PDB entry 4Y7Y | X-ray diffraction, 2.40 A resolution | chains H and I of the 32 polymer chains in the assembly

# Chain H
Protein: Proteasome subunit beta type-2
Organism: Saccharomyces cerevisiae (strain ATCC 204508 / S288c)
Notes: EC 3.4.25.1
Reference sequence: P25043 (PSB2_YEAST); residues 1-232 here correspond to UniProt positions 30-261 (UniProt number = residue number + 29)
Amino-acid sequence (232 residues; row label = number of the first residue in the row):
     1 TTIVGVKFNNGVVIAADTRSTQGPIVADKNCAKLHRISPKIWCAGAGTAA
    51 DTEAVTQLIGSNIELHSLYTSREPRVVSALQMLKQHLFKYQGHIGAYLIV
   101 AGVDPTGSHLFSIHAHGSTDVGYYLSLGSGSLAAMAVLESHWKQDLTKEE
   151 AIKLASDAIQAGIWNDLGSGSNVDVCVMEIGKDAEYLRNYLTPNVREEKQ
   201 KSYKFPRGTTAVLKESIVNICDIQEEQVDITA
Not modelled in the structure: 223-232
UniProt features mapped onto this chain:
  - active site: Thr-1 (Nucleophile)

# Chain I
Protein: Proteasome subunit beta type-3
Organism: Saccharomyces cerevisiae (strain ATCC 204508 / S288c)
Notes: EC 3.4.25.1
Reference sequence: P25451 (PSB3_YEAST); residues 0-204 here correspond to UniProt positions 1-205 (UniProt number = residue number + 1)
Amino-acid sequence (205 residues; row label = number of the first residue in the row; numbering starts at 0):
     0 MSDPSSINGGIVVAMTGKDCVAIACDLRLGSQSLGVSNKFEKIFHYGHVF
    50 LGITGLATDVTTLNEMFRYKTNLYKLKEERAIEPETFTQLVSSSLYERRF
   100 GPYFVGPVVAGINSKSGKPFIAGFDLIGCIDEAKDFIVSGTASDQLFGMC
   150 ESLYEPNLEPEDLFETISQALLNAADRDALSGWGAVVYIIKKDEVVKRYL
   200 KMRQD
Not modelled in the structure: 0
Ion coordination: Mg2+ site 1: Ala-174, Asp-177, Ser-180; Mg2+ site 2: Asp-204 (shared with 3 residues of chain Y)
UniProt features mapped onto this chain:
  - modified residue: Ser-30 (Phosphoserine)
  - cross-link: Lys-69 (Glycyl lysine isopeptide (Lys-Gly) (interchain with G-Cter in ubiquitin))

# Interface between chain H and chain I
Residue-residue contacts (56; chain H residue first):
  Ile-25(H) with Asp-143(I); Phe-146(I), hydrophobic
  Ala-27(H) with Asp-130(I)
  Asp-28(H) with Asp-130(I); Glu-131(I)
  Lys-29(H) with Glu-150(I), salt bridge
  Ala-49(H) with Cys-128(I), hydrophobic
  Ala-50(H) with Tyr-95(I); Ile-126(I), hydrophobic; Cys-128(I), hydrophobic
  Asp-51(H) with Tyr-95(I), hydrogen bond; Arg-98(I), salt bridge
  Ala-54(H) with Tyr-95(I)
  Tyr-90(H) with Phe-99(I), hydrophobic
  His-93(H) with Arg-98(I), hydrogen bond (backbone-side chain); Phe-99(I)
  Ile-94(H) with Phe-99(I), hydrophobic
  Arg-196(H) with Glu-150(I), salt bridge
  Lys-199(H) with Glu-150(I), hydrogen bond (side chain-backbone); Ser-151(I), hydrogen bond (side chain-backbone); Tyr-153(I), hydrogen bond (side chain-backbone)
  Ser-202(H) with Glu-154(I), hydrogen bond
  Tyr-203(H) with Ser-151(I); Leu-152(I), hydrophobic
  Lys-204(H) with Glu-154(I); Asp-161(I)
  Phe-205(H) with Leu-152(I), hydrophobic; Gln-168(I)
  Arg-207(H) with Glu-160(I); Asp-161(I), salt bridge
  Gly-208(H) with Glu-164(I), hydrogen bond (backbone-side chain)
  Thr-209(H) with Glu-164(I)
  Thr-210(H) with Glu-164(I), hydrogen bond; Ser-167(I); Gln-168(I), hydrogen bond; Leu-199(I)
  Ala-211(H) with Leu-199(I); Lys-200(I), hydrogen bond (backbone-backbone)
  Val-212(H) with Phe-163(I), hydrophobic; Tyr-198(I)
  Leu-213(H) with Tyr-198(I), hydrogen bond (backbone-backbone); Leu-199(I); Lys-200(I)
  Lys-214(H) with Arg-197(I); Tyr-198(I), hydrogen bond (backbone-backbone)
  Glu-215(H) with Lys-196(I); Arg-197(I), salt bridge
  Ser-216(H) with Val-195(I); Lys-196(I), hydrogen bond (backbone-backbone)
  Ile-217(H) with Val-194(I)
  Val-218(H) with Val-194(I), hydrogen bond (backbone-backbone); Lys-196(I)
  Asn-219(H) with His-44(I)
  Ile-220(H) with Gly-46(I); Val-194(I), hydrophobic
  Asp-222(H) with Lys-74(I), salt bridge
Other interface residues (no listed pair), chain H (35 interface residues in all): Val-26, Thr-48, Pro-206
Other interface residues (no listed pair), chain I (38 interface residues in all): His-47, Phe-49, Asp-124, Leu-157, Glu-158, Leu-171, Tyr-187, Glu-193

# Summary
35 residues of chain H face 38 of chain I across their interface; the contacts include 14 hydrogen bonds and 6
salt bridges. Polar pairs include Lys-29(H)/Glu-150(I), Asp-51(H)/Arg-98(I) and Arg-196(H)/Glu-150(I). From
UniProt: active-site residue Thr-1(H) on chain H.
Chain H is Proteasome subunit beta type-2 and chain I is Proteasome subunit beta type-3, both from
Saccharomyces cerevisiae (strain ATCC 204508 / S288c); the structure, Yeast 20S proteasome in complex with
Ac-LAA-ep, was determined by X-ray diffraction (same publication as 4Y69, 4Y6A, 4Y6V, 4Y6Z, 4Y70, 4Y74 and 34
further entries).
